Entry 8IXA (electron microscopy, 4.20 A resolution (low resolution: residue-level contacts below are approximate; hydrogen-bond / salt-bridge calls are withheld)); this record covers chains I and Q of the 27 polymer chains in the assembly.

Chain I:
Name: Tubulin alpha-1A chain
Source organism: Mus musculus
Notes: EC 3.6.5.-
UniProt: P68369 (TBA1A_MOUSE); the construct has insertions or renumbered stretches relative to UniProt, so the offset changes along the chain: 1-42 = UniProt 1-42; 49-457 = UniProt 43-451
Chain sequence (457 residues; row label = number of the first residue in the row):
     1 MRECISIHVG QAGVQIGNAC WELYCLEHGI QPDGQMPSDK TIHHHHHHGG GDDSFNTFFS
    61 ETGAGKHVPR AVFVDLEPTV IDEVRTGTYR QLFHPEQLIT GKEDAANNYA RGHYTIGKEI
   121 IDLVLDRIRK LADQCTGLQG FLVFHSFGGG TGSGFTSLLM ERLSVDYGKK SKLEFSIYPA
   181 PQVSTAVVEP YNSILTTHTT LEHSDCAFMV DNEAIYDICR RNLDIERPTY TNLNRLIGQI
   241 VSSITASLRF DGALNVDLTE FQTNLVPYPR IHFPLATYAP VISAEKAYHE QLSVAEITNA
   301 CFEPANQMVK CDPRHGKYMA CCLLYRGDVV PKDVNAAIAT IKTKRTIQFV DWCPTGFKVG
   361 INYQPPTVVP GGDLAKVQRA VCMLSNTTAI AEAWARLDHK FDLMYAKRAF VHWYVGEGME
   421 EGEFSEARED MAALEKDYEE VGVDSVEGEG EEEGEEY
Unresolved in the structure: 1, 37-51, 444-457
Sequence notes: insertion (43-48)
Curated features (UniProtKB/Swiss-Prot):
  - active site: Glu260
  - binding site (GTP): Gly10, Gln11, Ala12, Gln15, Glu77, Ala105, Ser146, Gly149, Gly150, Thr151, Gly152, Thr185, Glu189, Asn212, Tyr230, Asn234, Leu258
  - binding site (Mg(2+)): Glu77
  - site: Tyr457 (Involved in polymerization)
  - modified residue: Lys40 (N6-acetyllysine), Tyr288 (3'-nitrotyrosine), Ser445 (Phosphoserine), Glu449 (5-glutamyl polyglutamate), Glu451 (5-glutamyl polyglutamate), Tyr457 (3'-nitrotyrosine)
Small-molecule neighbours: GTP (guanosine-5'-triphosphate): Gly10, Gln11, Ala12, Gln15, Asp75, Glu77, Asp104, Ala105, Ala106, Asn107, Ser146, Gly148, Gly149, Gly150, Thr151, Gly152, Ile177, Thr185, Asn212, Tyr230, Leu233, Asn234

Chain Q:
Name: Tubulin beta-2A chain
Source organism: Mus musculus
UniProt: Q7TMM9 (TBB2A_MOUSE); residue numbers follow UniProt; this construct covers 1-445
Chain sequence (457 residues; each row starts with the number of its first residue):
     1 MREIVHIQAG QCGNQIGAKF WEVISDEHGI DPTGSYHGDS DLQLERINVY YNEAAGNKYV
    61 PRAILVDLEP GTMDSVRSGP FGQIFRPDNF VFGQSGAGNN WAKGHYTEGA ELVDSVLDVV
   121 RKESESCDCL QGFQLTHSLG GGTGSGMGTL LISKIREEYP DRIMNTFSVM PSPKVSDTVV
   181 EPYNATLSVH QLVENTDETY SIDNEALYDI CFRTLKLTTP TYGDLNHLVS ATMSGVTTCL
   241 RFPGQLNADL RKLAVNMVPF PRLHFFMPGF APLTSRGSQQ YRALTVPELT QQMFDSKNMM
   301 AACDPRHGRY LTVAAIFRGR MSMKEVDEQM LNVQNKNSSY FVEWIPNNVK TAVCDIPPRG
   361 LKMSATFIGN STAIQELFKR ISEQFTAMFR RKAFLHWYTG EGMDEMEFTE AESNMNDLVS
   421 EYQQYQDATA DEQGEFEEEE GEDEAGGSGG DYKDDDK
Unresolved in the structure: 427-457
Sequence notes: expression tag (446-457)
Curated features (UniProtKB/Swiss-Prot):
  - motif: Met1 to Ile4 (MREI motif)
  - binding site (GTP): Gln11, Glu69, Ser138, Gly142, Thr143, Gly144, Asn204, Asn226
  - binding site (Mg(2+)): Glu69
  - modified residue: Ser40 (Phosphoserine), Lys58 (N6-acetyllysine), Ser172 (Phosphoserine), Thr285 (Phosphothreonine), Thr290 (Phosphothreonine), Arg318 (Omega-N-methylarginine), Glu438 (5-glutamyl polyglutamate)
  - cross-link (Glycyl lysine isopeptide (Lys-Gly)): Lys58 (interchain with G-Cter in ubiquitin), Lys324 (interchain with G-Cter in ubiquitin)
Small-molecule neighbours:
  - phosphomethylphosphonic acid guanylate ester (G2P): Gly10, Gln11, Cys12, Gly13, Gln15, Ile16, Asp67, Gly96, Ala97, Gly98, Asn99, Ser138, Gly140, Gly141, Gly142, Thr143, Gly144, Val169, Asp177, Thr178, Asn204, Tyr222, Leu225, Asn226
  - GTP (guanosine-5'-triphosphate): Leu246, Asn247, Lys252

Chain I / chain Q interface:
Residue-residue contacts (74):
  Gln11(I) with Gln245(Q); Asn247(Q)
  Gln15(I) with Gln245(Q)
  Glu77(I) with Asn247(Q)
  Pro78(I) with Arg2(Q); Arg46(Q)
  Thr79(I) with Arg2(Q); Arg46(Q); Asn247(Q)
  Val80(I) with Asn247(Q)
  Asp82(I) with Glu45(Q); Arg46(Q)
  Lys102(I) with Arg2(Q); Cys129(Q)
  Glu103(I) with Gln131(Q)
  Asp104(I) with Asp249(Q); Lys252(Q)
  Ala106(I) with Arg251(Q); Lys252(Q); Val255(Q)
  Asn107(I) with Lys252(Q); Val255(Q); Asn256(Q)
  Arg111(I) with Arg251(Q)
  Gln182(I) with Leu331(Q); Gln334(Q)
  Val183(I) with Asp327(Q); Leu331(Q)
  Ser184(I) with Asn347(Q)
  Thr185(I) with Val349(Q); Lys350(Q); Thr351(Q)
  Ala186(I) with Asn256(Q); Asn347(Q); Val349(Q); Lys350(Q)
  Val187(I) with Asn256(Q); Ile345(Q); Asn347(Q)
  Val188(I) with Val255(Q); Asn256(Q)
  Tyr216(I) with Met323(Q); Lys324(Q); Asp327(Q)
  Arg220(I) with Lys324(Q)
  Arg227(I) with Ser322(Q); Glu325(Q)
  Pro228(I) with Ser322(Q); Met323(Q); Lys324(Q)
  Thr229(I) with Gln245(Q)
  Tyr230(I) with Gln245(Q); Leu246(Q); Met323(Q)
  Lys400(I) with Pro346(Q)
  Leu403(I) with Glu343(Q); Trp344(Q)
  Met404(I) with Trp344(Q); Pro346(Q)
  Lys407(I) with Phe260(Q); Trp344(Q); Tyr425(Q)
  Arg408(I) with Phe260(Q)
  Ala409(I) with Trp344(Q)
  Phe410(I) with Val255(Q); Asn256(Q); Pro259(Q)
  His412(I) with Val258(Q); Pro259(Q); Phe260(Q); Pro261(Q)
  Trp413(I) with Ala254(Q); Val255(Q); Val258(Q)
Other interface residues (no listed pair), chain I (38 interface residues in all): Thr86, Gly101, Glu226
Other interface residues (no listed pair), chain Q (40 interface residues in all): Met1, Asp41, Arg162, Gly244, Thr312, Met321

Overview:
The interface between chain I and chain Q involves 38 residues on one side and 40 on the other. GTP is bound
between chain I and chain Q. Chain Q binds phosphomethylphosphonic acid guanylate ester.
Chain I is Tubulin alpha-1A chain and chain Q is Tubulin beta-2A chain, both from Mus musculus; the structure,
GMPCPP-Alpha1A/Beta2A-microtubule decorated with kinesin non-seam region, was determined by electron
microscopy (same publication as 8IXB, 8IXD, 8IXE, 8IXF and 8IXG).
